5TQG - chains H and L; structure by X-ray diffraction, 1.90 A resolution.

== Chain H ==
Protein: Factor VIIa (Heavy Chain)
From: Homo sapiens
Notes: EC 3.4.21.21
UniProt: P08709 (FA7_HUMAN); the construct lacks a stretch of the UniProt sequence and is renumbered around it, so the offset changes along the chain: 16-35 = UniProt 213-232; 37-60 = UniProt 233-256; 61-129 = UniProt 261-329; 134-147 = UniProt 337-350; 5 more segments
Amino-acid sequence (254 residues; row label = number of the first residue in the row; note: 11 numbers in that range are skipped by the numbering (no residue carries them; nothing is unmodelled there); a row labelled like 60A-60D holds insertion residues (60A, then the next letters in order)):
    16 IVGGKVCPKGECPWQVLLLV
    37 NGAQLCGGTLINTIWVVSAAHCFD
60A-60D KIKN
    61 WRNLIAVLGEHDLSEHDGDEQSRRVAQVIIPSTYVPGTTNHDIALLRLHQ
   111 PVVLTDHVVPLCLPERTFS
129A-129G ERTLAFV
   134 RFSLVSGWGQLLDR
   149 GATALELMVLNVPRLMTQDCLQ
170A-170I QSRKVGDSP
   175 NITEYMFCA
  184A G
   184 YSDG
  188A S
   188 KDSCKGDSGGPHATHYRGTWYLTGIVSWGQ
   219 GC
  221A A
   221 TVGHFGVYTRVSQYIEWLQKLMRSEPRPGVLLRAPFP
Not modelled in the structure: 170D-170G
Disulfide bonds: Cys22-Cys27, Cys42-Cys58, Cys168-Cys182, Cys191-Cys220
Metal / ion sites: Ca2+: Glu70, Asp72, Glu75, Glu80
Small-molecule neighbours: 7KS ((5R,11R)-11-[(1-amino-4-fluoroisoquinolin-6-yl)amino]-16-(cyclopropylsulfonyl)-7-(2,2-difluoroethoxy)-5,13-dimethyl-2,13-diazatricyclo[13.3.1.1~6,10~]icosa-1(19),6(20),7,9,15,17-hexaene-3,12-dione): Leu41, Cys42, His57, Cys58, Asp60, Lys60A, Gly97, Thr98, Thr99, Asp102, Pro170I, Asp189, Ser190, Cys191, Lys192, Ser195, Val213, Ser214, Trp215, Gly216, Gln217, Gly219, Cys220, Gly226, Val227, Tyr228
UniProt features mapped onto this chain:
  - active site (Charge relay system): His57, Asp102, Ser195
  - binding site (substrate): Asp189
  - glycosylation: Asn175 (N-linked (GlcNAc...) asparagine)

== Chain L ==
Protein: Factor VIIa (Light Chain)
From: Homo sapiens
Notes: EC 3.4.21.21
UniProt: P08709 (FA7_HUMAN); residues 90-144 here correspond to UniProt positions 150-204 (UniProt number = residue number + 60)
Amino-acid sequence (55 residues; each row starts with the number of its first residue):
    90 ICVNENGGCEQYCSDHTGTKRSCRCHEGYSLLADGVSCTPTVEYPCGKIP
   140 ILEKR
Disulfide bonds: Cys91-Cys102, Cys98-Cys112, Cys114-Cys127

== Interface between chain H and chain L ==
Inter-chain disulfides: Cys122(H)-Cys135(L)
Pairs across the interface - 44 pairs, chain H then chain L:
  Lys24(H) with Ile140(L)
  Gly25(H) with Ile138(L)
  Glu26(H) with Ile138(L); Ile140(L); Leu141(L)
  Trp29(H) with Gly136(L); Lys137(L); Ile138(L), hydrophobic
  Leu114(H) with Tyr133(L)
  Thr115(H) with Tyr133(L)
  Asp116(H) with Tyr133(L), hydrogen bond; Pro139(L); Lys143(L), salt bridge
  Val119(H) with Pro134(L); Lys137(L); Pro139(L)
  Pro120(H) with Cys135(L); Gly136(L), hydrogen bond (backbone-backbone)
  Cys122(H) with Cys135(L), disulfide; Gly136(L)
  Leu123(H) with Tyr101(L), hydrogen bond (backbone-side chain); His115(L)
  Pro124(H) with Tyr101(L)
  Glu125(H) with Tyr101(L); Arg113(L), salt bridge
  Phe128(H) with Asn95(L); Gln100(L); Tyr101(L), hydrophobic
  Arg129B(H) with Cys91(L); Val92(L)
  Thr129C(H) with Asn95(L), hydrogen bond
  Tyr203(H) with Asn95(L); Glu99(L)
  Arg204(H) with Gly97(L), hydrogen bond (side chain-backbone); Cys98(L), hydrogen bond (side chain-backbone); Glu99(L)
  Gly205(H) with Lys137(L), hydrogen bond (backbone-side chain)
  Thr206(H) with Tyr118(L); Cys135(L); Gly136(L); Lys137(L), hydrogen bond
  Trp207(H) with Gly136(L), hydrogen bond (backbone-backbone); Ile138(L)
  Tyr208(H) with Gln100(L)
Interface residues without a listed pair, chain H (25 interface residues in all): Pro28, Leu121, Thr127
Interface residues without a listed pair, chain L (25 interface residues in all): Glu94, Cys102, Asp104, Arg144

== Overview ==
The chain H/chain L interface involves 25 residues from each chain, with 1 disulfide bond, 9 hydrogen bonds
and 2 salt bridges. Polar contacts include Asp116(H)-Lys143(L), Glu125(H)-Arg113(L) and Asp116(H)-Tyr133(L).
Ligands of chain H: compound 7KS.
Chain H is Factor VIIa (Heavy Chain) and chain L is Factor VIIa (Light Chain), both from Homo sapiens; the
structure, Factor VIIa in complex with the inhibitor
(5R,11R)-11-[(1-amino-4-fluoroisoquinolin-6-yl)amino]-16-(cyclopropylsulfonyl)-7-(2,2-difluoroethoxy)-5,13-dimethyl-2,13-diazatricyclo[13.3.1.1~6,10~]icosa-1(19),6(20),7,9,15,17-hexaene-3,12-dione,
was determined by X-ray diffraction (same publication as 5TQE and 5TQF).
